PDB entry 6LAA | X-ray diffraction, 2.13 A resolution | chain A

== Chain A ==
Protein: Cytochrome P450
From: Tepidiphilus thermophilus
Reference sequence: A0A0K6ITW2 (A0A0K6ITW2_9PROT); residues 1-779 here = UniProt positions 1-779
Chain sequence (779 residues; row label = number of the first residue in the row):
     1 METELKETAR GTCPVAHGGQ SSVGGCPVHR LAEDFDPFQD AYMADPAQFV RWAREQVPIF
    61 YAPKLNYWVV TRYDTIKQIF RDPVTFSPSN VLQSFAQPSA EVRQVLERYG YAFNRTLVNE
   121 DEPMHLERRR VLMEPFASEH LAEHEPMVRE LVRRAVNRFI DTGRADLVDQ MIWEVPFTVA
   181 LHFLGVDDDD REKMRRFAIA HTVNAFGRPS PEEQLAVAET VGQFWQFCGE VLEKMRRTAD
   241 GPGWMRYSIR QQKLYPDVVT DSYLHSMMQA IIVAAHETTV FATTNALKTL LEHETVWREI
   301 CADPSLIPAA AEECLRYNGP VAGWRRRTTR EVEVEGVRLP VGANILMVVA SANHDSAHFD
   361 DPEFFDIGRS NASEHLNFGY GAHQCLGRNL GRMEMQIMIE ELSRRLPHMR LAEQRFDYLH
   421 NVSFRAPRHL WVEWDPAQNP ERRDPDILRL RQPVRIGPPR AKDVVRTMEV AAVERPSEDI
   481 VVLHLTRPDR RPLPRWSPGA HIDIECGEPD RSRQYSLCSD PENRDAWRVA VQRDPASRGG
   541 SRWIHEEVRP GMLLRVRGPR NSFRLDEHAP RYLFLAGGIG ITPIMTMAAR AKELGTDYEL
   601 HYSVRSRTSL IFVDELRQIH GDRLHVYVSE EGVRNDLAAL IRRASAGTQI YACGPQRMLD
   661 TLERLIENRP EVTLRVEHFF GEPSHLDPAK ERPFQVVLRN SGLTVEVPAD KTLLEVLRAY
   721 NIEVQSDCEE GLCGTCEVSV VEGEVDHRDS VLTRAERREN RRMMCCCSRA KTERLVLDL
Disordered / not traced: 1-26
Ion coordination: heme Fe: Cys385 (together with imidazole); 2Fe-2S cluster Fe: Cys728, Cys733, Cys736, Cys766
Small-molecule neighbours:
  - carbonate ion (CO3): Leu92, Thr116, Leu117, Val118, Met267, Ala270, Ile271, Ala274
  - 2Fe-2S cluster (FES): Ser726, Asp727, Cys728, Glu729, Glu730, Gly731, Leu732, Cys733, Gly734, Thr735, Cys736, Met764, Cys766
  - FMN (flavin mononucleotide): His501, Arg513, Gln514, Tyr515, Ser516, Ala530, Val531, Gln532, Asp534, Ser537, Arg538, Gly539, Gly540, Ser541, Arg542, Ile579, Thr582, Glu677, His678, Phe679, Leu732
  - heme (HEM): Phe80, Leu117, Val118, His125, Arg129, Phe136, Phe183, Met267, Ile271, Ala274, Ala275, Thr278, Thr279, Pro320, Val321, Trp324, Arg326, Asn377, Phe378, Gly379, Tyr380, Ala382, His383, Gln384, Cys385, Leu386, Gly387, Leu390, Gly391
Reported in the primary citation:
  - heme coordination: Cys385
  - mutagenesis - R388A, R718A, E723A, S726A, E729A: decreased catalytic activity
  - mutagenesis - R392A, Q725A: unchanged catalytic activity
  - mutagenesis - F378A: abolished binding to carbon monoxide

== Summary ==
Ligands of chain A: heme, 2Fe-2S cluster, flavin mononucleotide and carbonate ion. Cys728, Cys733, Cys736 and
Cys766 form the 2Fe-2S cluster Fe site. The paper reports that R388A, R718A and E723A, among others, reduce
catalytic activity; heme coordination by Cys385; 8 substitutions were tested in all.
Chain A is Cytochrome P450 (Tepidiphilus thermophilus); the structure, Crystal structure of full-length
CYP116B46 from Tepidiphilus thermophilus, was determined by X-ray diffraction together with 6LDL from the same
study.
